4CFE - chains C and F of the 3 polymer chains in the assembly; structure by X-ray diffraction, 3.02 A resolution.

# Chain C
Name: 5'-amp-activated protein kinase catalytic subunit alpha-2
From: Homo sapiens
Notes: EC 2.7.11.1, 2.7.11.27, 2.7.11.31
Reference sequence: P54646 (AAPK2_HUMAN); residues 1-552 here = UniProt positions 1-552
Chain sequence (571 residues; row label = number of the first residue in the row; numbers below 1 keep their minus sign (Met-18 is residue -18)):
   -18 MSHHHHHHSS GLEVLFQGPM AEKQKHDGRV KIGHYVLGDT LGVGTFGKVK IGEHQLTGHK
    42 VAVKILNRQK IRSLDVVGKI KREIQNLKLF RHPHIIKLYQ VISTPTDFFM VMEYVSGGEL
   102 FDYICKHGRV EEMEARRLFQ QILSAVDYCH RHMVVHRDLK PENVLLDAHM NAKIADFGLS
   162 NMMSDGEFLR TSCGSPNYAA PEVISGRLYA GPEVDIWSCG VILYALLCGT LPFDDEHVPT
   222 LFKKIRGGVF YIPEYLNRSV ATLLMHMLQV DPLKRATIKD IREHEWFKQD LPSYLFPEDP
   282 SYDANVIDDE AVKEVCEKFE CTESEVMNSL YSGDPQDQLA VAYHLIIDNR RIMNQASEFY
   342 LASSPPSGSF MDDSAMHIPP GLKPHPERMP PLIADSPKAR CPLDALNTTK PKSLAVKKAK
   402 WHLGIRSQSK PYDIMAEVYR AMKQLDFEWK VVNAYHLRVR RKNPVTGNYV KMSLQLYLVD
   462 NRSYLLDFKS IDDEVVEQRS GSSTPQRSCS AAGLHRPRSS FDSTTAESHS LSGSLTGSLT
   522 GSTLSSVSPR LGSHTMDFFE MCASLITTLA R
Disordered / not traced: -18 to 9, 285-326, 347-362, 374-395, 474-531, 552
Construct notes: expression tag (-18 to 0)
Modified positions: Thr172 (phosphothreonine; TPO)
Ligand contacts:
  - 992 (5-[[6-chloranyl-5-(1-methylindol-5-yl)-1H-benzimidazol-2-yl]oxy]-2-methyl-benzoic acid): Val11, Leu18, Gly19, Val24, Gly28, Lys29, Lys31, Ile46, Asn48, Asp88, Phe90
  - staurosporine (STU): Leu22, Gly23, Val24, Gly25, Val30, Ala43, Lys45, Ile77, Met93, Glu94, Tyr95, Val96, Gly99, Glu100, Glu143, Asn144, Leu146, Ala156, Asp157
What the authors report for this chain:
  - binding site for 992: Val11, Leu18, Lys29, Ile46, Asp88, Phe90
  - mutagenesis - K29A/K31A (25-fold): decreased binding to 992
  - post-translational modification sites: Thr172

# Chain F
Name: 5'-amp-activated protein kinase subunit gamma-1
From: Homo sapiens
Reference sequence: P54619 (AAKG1_HUMAN); numbering as in UniProt (aligned over 1-331)
Chain sequence (331 residues; row label = number of the first residue in the row):
     1 METVISSDSS PAVENEHPQE TPESNNSVYT SFMKSHRCYD LIPTSSKLVV FDTSLQVKKA
    61 FFALVTNGVR AAPLWDSKKQ SFVGMLTITD FINILHRYYK SALVQIYELE EHKIETWREV
   121 YLQDSFKPLV CISPNASLFD AVSSLIRNKI HRLPVIDPES GNTLYILTHK RILKFLKLFI
   181 TEFPKPEFMS KSLEELQIGT YANIAMVRTT TPVYVALGIF VQHRVSALPV VDEKGRVVDI
   241 YSKFDVINLA AEKTYNNLDV SVTKALQHRS HYFEGVLKCY LHETLETIIN RLVEAEVHRL
   301 VVVDENDVVK GIVSLSDILQ ALVLTGGEKK P
Disordered / not traced: 1-26, 122-127, 271-275, 326-331
Ligand contacts:
  - adenosine monophosphate (AMP), molecule 1: Arg70, Lys170, Ile240, Ser242, Phe244, Asp245, Arg269, Val276, Leu277, Val297, His298, Arg299, Leu300
  - adenosine monophosphate (AMP), molecule 2: Met85, Thr87, Thr89, Asp90, Tyr121, Pro128, Leu129, Val130, Ile150, His151, Arg152, Leu153, Pro154, Lys243
  - adenosine monophosphate (AMP), molecule 3: His151, Gly199, Thr200, Asn203, Ile204, Ala205, Arg224, Val225, Ser226, Ala227, Leu228, Pro229, His298, Arg299, Ile312, Ser314, Ser316, Asp317

# How chain C and chain F interact
Pairs across the interface - 54 pairs, chain C then chain F:
  Asn330(C) - Phe179(F)
  Ile333(C) - Leu178(F)
  Ile333(C) - Glu182(F)
  Met334(C) - Asp40(F)
  Phe340(C) - Arg171(F)  hydrogen bond (backbone-side chain)
  Phe340(C) - Lys174(F)
  Tyr341(C) - Asp40(F)  hydrogen bond (side chain-backbone)
  Tyr341(C) - Ile42(F)
  Tyr341(C) - Pro43(F)  hydrophobic
  Tyr341(C) - Thr44(F)  hydrogen bond (backbone-backbone)
  Tyr341(C) - Ser45(F)
  Tyr341(C) - Phe175(F)
  Leu342(C) - Thr44(F)
  Lys364(C) - Glu294(F)
  Lys364(C) - Ala295(F)
  His366(C) - Glu296(F)  salt bridge
  Pro367(C) - Phe244(F)
  Pro367(C) - Ala295(F)
  Pro367(C) - Glu296(F)
  Glu368(C) - Gly68(F)
  Glu368(C) - Arg70(F)  salt bridge
  Glu368(C) - Lys170(F)  salt bridge
  Glu368(C) - Phe244(F)
  Arg369(C) - Phe244(F)
  Met370(C) - Leu64(F)
  Met370(C) - Val65(F)
  Met370(C) - Gly68(F)
  Met370(C) - Val69(F)
  Met370(C) - Phe244(F)  hydrophobic
  Met370(C) - Ile247(F)  hydrophobic
  Pro371(C) - Val65(F)
  Pro371(C) - Asn248(F)
  Pro372(C) - Ala251(F)
  Leu373(C) - Phe62(F)  hydrophobic
  Leu373(C) - Thr66(F)
  Leu373(C) - Ala250(F)
  Leu373(C) - Ala251(F)
  Leu373(C) - Lys253(F)
  Asn444(C) - Gln80(F)
  Val446(C) - Gln80(F)
  Gly533(C) - Gln80(F)
  Gly533(C) - Gly161(F)
  Ser534(C) - Trp75(F)
  Ser534(C) - Ser160(F)
  Ser534(C) - Gly161(F)  hydrogen bond (side chain-backbone)
  Ser534(C) - Asn162(F)  hydrogen bond
  His535(C) - Ser160(F)  hydrogen bond (backbone-backbone)
  His535(C) - Asn162(F)  hydrogen bond (backbone-side chain)
  Thr536(C) - Asn162(F)  hydrogen bond
  Met537(C) - Trp75(F)  hydrophobic
  Asp538(C) - Gln80(F)
  Glu541(C) - Trp75(F)  hydrogen bond
  Glu541(C) - Ser77(F)  hydrogen bond
  Glu541(C) - Gln80(F)  hydrogen bond
Interface residues without a listed pair, chain C (26 interface residues in all): Asp329, Ala337
Interface residues without a listed pair, chain F (40 interface residues in all): His36, Leu41, Val50, Lys78, Lys79, Phe82

# Summary
26 residues of chain C and 40 residues of chain F are in contact, with 11 hydrogen bonds and 3 salt bridges.
Among the polar pairs are His366(C)-Glu296(F), Glu368(C)-Arg70(F) and Glu368(C)-Lys170(F). The paper reports a
binding site for 992 at Val11(C), Leu18(C) and Lys29(C) among others; K29A/K31A of chain C reduce binding to
992.
Here chain C is 5'-amp-activated protein kinase catalytic subunit alpha-2 and chain F is 5'-amp-activated
protein kinase subunit gamma-1, both from Homo sapiens. Entry 4CFE (Structure of full length human AMPK in
complex with a small molecule activator, a benzimidazole derivative ...) was determined by X-ray diffraction
together with 4CFF from the same study.
